Entry 6O4W (X-ray diffraction, 2.35 A resolution); this record covers chain B.

[Chain B]
Name: Acetylcholinesterase
From: Homo sapiens
Notes: EC 3.1.1.7
UniProtKB: P22303 (ACES_HUMAN); residues 1-547 here correspond to UniProt positions 32-578 (UniProt number = residue number + 31)
Amino-acid sequence (550 residues; each row starts with the number of its first residue; numbers below 1 keep their minus sign (Gly-2 is residue -2)):
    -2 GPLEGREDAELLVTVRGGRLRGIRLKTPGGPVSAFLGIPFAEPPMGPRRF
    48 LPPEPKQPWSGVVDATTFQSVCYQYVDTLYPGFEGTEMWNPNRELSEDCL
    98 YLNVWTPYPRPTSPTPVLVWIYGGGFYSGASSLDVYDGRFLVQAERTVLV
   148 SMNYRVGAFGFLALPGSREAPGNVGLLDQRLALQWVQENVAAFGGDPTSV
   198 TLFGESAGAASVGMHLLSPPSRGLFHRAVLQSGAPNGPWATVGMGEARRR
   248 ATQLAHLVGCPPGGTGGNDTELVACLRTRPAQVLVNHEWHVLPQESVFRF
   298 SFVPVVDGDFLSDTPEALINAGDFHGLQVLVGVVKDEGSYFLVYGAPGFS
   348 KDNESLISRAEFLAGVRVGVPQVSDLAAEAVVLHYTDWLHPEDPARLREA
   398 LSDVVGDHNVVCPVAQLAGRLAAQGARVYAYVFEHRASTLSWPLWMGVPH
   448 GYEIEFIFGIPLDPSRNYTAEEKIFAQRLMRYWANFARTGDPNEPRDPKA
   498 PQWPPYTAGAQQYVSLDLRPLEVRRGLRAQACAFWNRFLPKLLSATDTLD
Not modelled in the structure: -2 to 3, 544-547
Construct notes: expression tag (-2 to 0)
Disulfide bonds: Cys69-Cys96, Cys257-Cys272, Cys409-Cys529
Small-molecule neighbours: E20 (1-benzyl-4-[(5,6-dimethoxy-1-indanon-2-yl)methyl]piperidine): Tyr72, Asp74, Trp86, Gly120, Gly121, Tyr124, Glu202, Ser203, Trp286, Ser293, Val294, Phe295, Phe297, Tyr337, Phe338, Tyr341, His447, Gly448
UniProt features mapped onto this chain:
  - active site: Ser203 (Acyl-ester intermediate), Glu334 (Charge relay system), His447 (Charge relay system)
  - binding site (galanthamine): Trp86, Glu202, Ser203, Tyr337
  - binding site (huperzine A): Trp86, Tyr133, Tyr337
  - binding site (huprine W): Gly122, Ser203, Trp439, His447
  - glycosylation (N-linked (GlcNAc...) asparagine): Asn265, Asn350, Asn464
What the authors report for this chain:
  - binding site for E20: Tyr72, Trp86, Trp286, Ser293, Phe295, Tyr337, Phe338, Tyr341
  - catalytic residues: His447 (citing earlier work)

[Overview]
Chain B binds compound E20. From UniProt: 3 active-site residues, 4 galanthamine-binding residues, 3 huperzine
A-binding residues and 4 huprine W-binding residues. The paper reports the catalytic residue His447; a binding
site for E20 at Tyr72, Trp86 and Trp286 among others.
Chain B is Acetylcholinesterase (Homo sapiens); the structure, Binary complex of native hAChE with Donepezil,
was determined by X-ray diffraction, deposited together with 6O4X, 6O50 and 6O52.
